Entry 4PRI (X-ray diffraction, 2.40 A resolution); this record covers chains A and D of the 5 polymer chains in the assembly.

# Chain A
Name: MHC class I antigen
From: Homo sapiens
Reference sequence: C5MK56 (C5MK56_HUMAN); residues 1-276 here correspond to UniProt positions 25-300 (UniProt number = residue number + 24)
Sequence (276 residues; each row starts with the number of its first residue):
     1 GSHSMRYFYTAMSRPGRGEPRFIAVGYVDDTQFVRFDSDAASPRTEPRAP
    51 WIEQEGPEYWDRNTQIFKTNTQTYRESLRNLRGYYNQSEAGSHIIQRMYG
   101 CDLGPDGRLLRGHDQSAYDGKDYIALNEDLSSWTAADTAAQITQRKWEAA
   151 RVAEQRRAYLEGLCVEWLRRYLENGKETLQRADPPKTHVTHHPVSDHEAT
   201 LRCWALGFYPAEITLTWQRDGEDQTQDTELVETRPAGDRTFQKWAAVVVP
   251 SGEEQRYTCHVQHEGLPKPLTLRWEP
Disulfide bonds: Cys-101/Cys-164, Cys-203/Cys-259
Reported in the primary citation:
  - contacts within the chain: Arg-97/Arg-156

# Chain D
Name: TK3 TCR alpha chain
From: Homo sapiens
Sequence (202 residues; row label = number of the first residue in the row; note: 17 numbers in that range are skipped by the numbering (no residue carries them; nothing is unmodelled there)):
     1 EDQVTQSPEALRLQEGESSSLNCSYTVSGLRG
    39 LFWYRQDPGKGPEFLFTLYSAGE
    66 EKEKE
    78 RLKATLT
   84A K
    85 KESFLHITAPKPEDSATYLCAVQDLGTSGSRLTFGEGTQLTVNPNIQNPD
   135 PAVYQLRDSKSSDKSVCLFTDFDSQTNVSQSKDSDVYITDKCVLDMRSMD
   185 FKSNSAVAWSNKSDFACANAFNNSIIPEDTFFPS
Disulfide bonds: Cys-23/Cys-104, Cys-151/Cys-201
Bound ions: Na+ near Ala-10 (its only coordinating residue here)

# Chain A / chain D interface
Pairs across the interface - 16 pairs, chain A then chain D:
  Arg-62(A) / Glu-1(D)  salt bridge
  Arg-62(A) / Ser-28(D)
  Arg-62(A) / Gly-110(D)
  Gln-65(A) / Ser-112(D)  hydrogen bond (backbone-side chain)
  Ile-66(A) / Gly-110(D)
  Ile-66(A) / Ser-112(D)
  Thr-69(A) / Ser-112(D)
  Arg-151(A) / Tyr-57(D)
  Gln-155(A) / Arg-31(D)
  Gln-155(A) / Leu-109(D)
  Ala-158(A) / Leu-109(D)  hydrophobic
  Tyr-159(A) / Leu-109(D)
  Leu-163(A) / Ser-28(D)
  Leu-163(A) / Gly-29(D)
  Leu-163(A) / Leu-109(D)  hydrophobic
  Leu-163(A) / Gly-110(D)
Also at the interface, not in a pair above, chain A (11 interface residues in all): Glu-58, Glu-166
Also at the interface, not in a pair above, chain D (10 interface residues in all): Leu-30, Thr-111

# Summary
Chain A and chain D form an interface of 11 and 10 residues respectively, with 1 hydrogen bond and 1 salt
bridge. Polar pairs include Arg-62(A)/Glu-1(D) and Gln-65(A)/Ser-112(D). The paper reports contacts within the
chain involving Arg-156(A) and Arg-97(A).
Here chain A is MHC class I antigen and chain D is TK3 TCR alpha chain, both from Homo sapiens. Entry 4PRI
(Crystal structure of TK3 TCR-HLA-B*35:08-HPVG complex) was determined by X-ray diffraction (same publication
as 4PR5, 4PRA, 4PRB, 4PRD, 4PRE, 4PRH, 4PRN and 4PRP).
